PDB entry 9F8T | X-ray diffraction, 1.71 A resolution | chains A and E of the 3 polymer chains in the assembly

# Chain A
Molecule: Clathrin heavy chain 1
Source organism: Bos taurus
UniProt: P49951 (CLH1_BOVIN); residues 1-363 here = UniProt positions 1-363
Chain sequence (363 residues; row label = number of the first residue in the row):
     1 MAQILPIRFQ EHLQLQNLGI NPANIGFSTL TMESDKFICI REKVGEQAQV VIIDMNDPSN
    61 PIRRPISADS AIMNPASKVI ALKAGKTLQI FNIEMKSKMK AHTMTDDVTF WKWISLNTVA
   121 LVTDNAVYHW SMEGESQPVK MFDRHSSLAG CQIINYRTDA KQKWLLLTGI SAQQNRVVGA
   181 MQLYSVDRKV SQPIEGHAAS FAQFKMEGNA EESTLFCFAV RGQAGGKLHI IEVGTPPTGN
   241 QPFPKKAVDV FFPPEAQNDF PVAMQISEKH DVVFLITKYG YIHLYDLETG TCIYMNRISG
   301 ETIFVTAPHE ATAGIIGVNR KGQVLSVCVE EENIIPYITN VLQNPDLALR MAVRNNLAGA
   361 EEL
Curated features (UniProtKB/Swiss-Prot):
  - region: A68 to D107 (WD40-like repeat 2), T302 to E330 (WD40-like repeat 7)
  - modified residue: A2 (N-acetylalanine), S67 (Phosphoserine), T105 (Phosphothreonine), Y184 (Phosphotyrosine)

# Chain E
Molecule: AP2-associated protein kinase 1
Notes: EC 2.7.11.1
UniProt: Q2M2I8 (AAK1_HUMAN); numbering as in UniProt (aligned over 956-961)
Chain sequence (6 residues; numbered 956 to 961; the number before each row is that of its first residue):
   956 DQLIDL

# Interface between chain A and chain E
Residue-residue contacts (20; chain A residue first):
  L183(A) - L958(E)
  S185(A) - L958(E)
  R188(A) - D956(E)
  R188(A) - Q957(E)  hydrogen bond (side chain-backbone)
  R188(A) - L958(E)
  V190(A) - L958(E)
  S191(A) - D956(E)
  Q192(A) - D956(E)
  Q192(A) - Q957(E)
  Q192(A) - L958(E)  hydrogen bond (side chain-backbone)
  Q192(A) - I959(E)  hydrogen bond (side chain-backbone)
  P193(A) - D956(E)
  I194(A) - I959(E)  hydrophobic
  F216(A) - I959(E)  hydrophobic
  F218(A) - L961(E)  hydrophobic
  I231(A) - I959(E)  hydrophobic
  I231(A) - D960(E)
  V233(A) - I959(E)  hydrophobic
  K245(A) - D960(E)
  K245(A) - L961(E)  hydrogen bond (side chain-backbone)
Also at the interface, not in a pair above, chain A (17 interface residues in all): W164, Y184, H229, E232

# In short
17 residues of chain A and 6 residues of chain E are in contact, with 4 hydrogen bonds. Polar contacts include
R188(A)-Q957(E), Q192(A)-L958(E) and Q192(A)-I959(E).
Chain A is Clathrin heavy chain 1 (Bos taurus) and chain E is AP2-associated protein kinase 1; the structure,
Clathrin terminal domain complexed with C-terminus of AAK1L, was determined by X-ray diffraction.
